6Z3G - chains A and B; structure by X-ray diffraction, 2.78 A resolution.

# Chain A
Protein: Growth/differentiation factor 5
From: Homo sapiens
UniProtKB: P43026 (GDF5_HUMAN); residue numbers follow UniProt; this construct covers 387-501
Amino-acid sequence (117 residues; numbered 385 to 501; the number before each row is that of its first residue):
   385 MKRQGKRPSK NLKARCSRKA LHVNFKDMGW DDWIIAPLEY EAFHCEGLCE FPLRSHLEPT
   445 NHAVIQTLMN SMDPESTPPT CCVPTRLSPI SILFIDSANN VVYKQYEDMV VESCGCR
Unresolved in the structure: 385-396
Construct notes: initiating methionine (385); expression tag (386)
Disulfides: C465 forms a disulfide with the same residue of a neighbouring copy of this chain
Disulfides: C400-C466, C429-C498, C433-C500
Swiss-Prot annotation at these positions:
  - natural variant: R399 (R399C: In BDA1C), C400 (C400Y: In AMD2A), W414 (W414R: In SYNS2 and BDA1C), P436 (P436T: In AMD2B), L437 (deletion: In AMD2B), R438 (R438L: In SYNS2 and SYM1B), S439 (S439T: In AMD2B), H440 (H440L: In AMD2B), L441 (L441P: In AMD2B, SYNS2 and BDA2), N445 (N445K: In SYNS2; N445T: In SYNS2), S475 (S475N: In SYNS2), V486 (V486M: In BDC), 1 further natural variant entry in UniProt
  - mutagenesis: Y490 (Y490N: Resitant to NOG inhibition)
What the authors report for this chain:
  - specificity-determining residues: D416 (by similarity / conservation)
  - mutagenesis - R438A, R438L: increased binding to BMPR1A (citing earlier work)

# Chain B
Protein: Repulsive guidance molecule A
From: Homo sapiens
UniProtKB: Q96B86 (RGMA_HUMAN), isoform Q96B86-4; numbering as in UniProt (aligned over 54-139)
Amino-acid sequence (106 residues; row label = number of the first residue in the row):
    43 ETGSPCKILK CNSEFWSATS GSHAPASDDT PEFCAALRSY ALCTRRTART CRGDLAYHSA
   103 VHGIEDLMSQ HNCSKDGPTS QPRLRTLPPA GDSQERSGTK HHHHHH
Unresolved in the structure: 43-46, 61-73, 117-148
Construct notes: expression tag (43-53, 140-148)
Disulfides: C48-C93, C53-C85, C76-C115

# Chain A / chain B interface
Residue-residue contacts (11; chain A residue first):
  D411(A) with H104(B)
  M412(A) with H104(B)
  W414(A) with L97(B); H100(B), hydrogen bond (side chain-backbone); S101(B)
  W417(A) with H100(B), hydrogen bond
  I479(A) with R94(B)
  D480(A) with R94(B)
  S481(A) with R91(B); R94(B)
  Y490(A) with G95(B), hydrogen bond (side chain-backbone)
Interface residues without a listed pair, chain A (12 interface residues in all): G413, D416, F478, M493

# Overview
12 residues of chain A and 7 residues of chain B are in contact; the contacts include 3 hydrogen bonds. Among
the polar pairs are W414(A)-H100(B), W417(A)-H100(B) and Y490(A)-G95(B). From UniProt: one mutagenesis site on
chain A. The paper reports that R438A and R438L of chain A increase binding to BMPR1A; the specificity
determinant D416(A).
Chain A is Growth/differentiation factor 5 and chain B is Repulsive guidance molecule A, both from Homo
sapiens; the structure, Repulsive Guidance Molecule A (RGMA) in complex with Growth Differentiation Factor 5
(GDF5), was determined by X-ray diffraction together with 6Z3H, 6Z3J, 6Z3L and 6Z3M from the same study.
